9FK5 - chains A and C of the 5 polymer chains in the assembly; structure by electron microscopy, 4.10 A resolution (low resolution: residue-level contacts below are approximate; hydrogen-bond / salt-bridge calls are withheld).

Chain A:
Protein: Transforming growth factor beta-3
Organism: Homo sapiens
UniProt: P10600 (TGFB3_HUMAN); numbering as in UniProt (aligned over 301-412)
Sequence (112 residues; numbered 301 to 412; the number before each row is that of its first residue):
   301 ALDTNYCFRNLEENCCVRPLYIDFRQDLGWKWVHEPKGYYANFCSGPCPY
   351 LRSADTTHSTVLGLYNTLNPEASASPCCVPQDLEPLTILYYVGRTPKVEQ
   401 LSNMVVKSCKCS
Cystine bridges: Cys-307/Cys-316, Cys-315/Cys-378, Cys-344/Cys-409, Cys-348/Cys-411
From the paper describing this entry:
  - specificity-determining residues: Glu-399, Leu-401, Ser-402, Asn-403 (by similarity / conservation)

Chain C:
Protein: TGF-beta receptor type-1
Organism: Homo sapiens
Notes: EC 2.7.11.30
UniProt: P36897 (TGFR1_HUMAN); residues 29-113 here correspond to UniProt positions 31-115 (UniProt number = residue number + 2)
Sequence (87 residues; each row starts with the number of its first residue):
    27 GSATALQCFCHLCTKDNFTCVTDGLCFVSVTETTDKVIHNSMCIAEIDLI
    77 PRDRPFVCAPSSKTGSVTTTYCCNQDHCNKIELPTTV
Disordered / not traced: 27-30, 108-113
Sequence notes: insertion (28)
Cystine bridges: Cys-34/Cys-52, Cys-36/Cys-39, Cys-46/Cys-69, Cys-84/Cys-98, Cys-99/Cys-104

Chain A / chain C interface:
Residue-residue contacts (7):
  Trp-330(A) / Phe-82(C)
  Trp-332(A) / Pro-77(C)
  Trp-332(A) / Arg-80(C)
  Trp-332(A) / Phe-82(C)
  Val-392(A) / Asp-79(C)
  Glu-399(A) / Ile-76(C)
  Glu-399(A) / Pro-77(C)
Other interface residues (no listed pair), chain A (6 interface residues in all): Tyr-390, Leu-401

Summary:
Chain A and chain C form an interface of 6 and 5 residues respectively. From the paper: specificity
determinants Glu-399(A), Leu-401(A) and Ser-402(A) among others.
Here chain A is Transforming growth factor beta-3 and chain C is TGF-beta receptor type-1, both from Homo
sapiens. Entry 9FK5 (Zebrafish Betaglycan Orphan Domain (zfBGo) in complex with TGF-B3 and extracellular
domains of TGFBRI and TGFBRII) was determined by electron microscopy, deposited together with 9B9F, 9FDY, 9FKP
and 8DC0.
